PDB entry 8QTC | X-ray diffraction, 3.50 A resolution | chains A and C of the 3 polymer chains in the assembly

Chain A:
Molecule: 14-3-3-like protein GF14 omega
Organism: Arabidopsis thaliana
UniProtKB: Q01525 (14332_ARATH); residues 1-240 here = UniProt positions 1-240
Chain sequence (240 residues; each row starts with the number of its first residue):
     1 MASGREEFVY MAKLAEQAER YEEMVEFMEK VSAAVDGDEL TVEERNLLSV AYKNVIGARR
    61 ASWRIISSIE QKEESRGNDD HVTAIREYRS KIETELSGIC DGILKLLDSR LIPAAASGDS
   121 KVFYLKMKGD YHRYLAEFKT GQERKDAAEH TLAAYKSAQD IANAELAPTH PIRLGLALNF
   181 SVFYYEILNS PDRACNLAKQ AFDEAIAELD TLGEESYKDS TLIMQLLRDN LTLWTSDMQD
Not modelled in the structure: 1-2
Swiss-Prot annotation at these positions:
  - modified residue: S67 (Phosphoserine), S109 (Phosphoserine), S190 (Phosphoserine), T211 (Phosphothreonine)
Reported in the primary citation:
  - self-association interface (contacts with another copy of this molecule): S62
  - post-translational modification sites: S62 (citing earlier work)

Chain C:
Molecule: Protein BRASSINAZOLE-RESISTANT 1
Organism: Arabidopsis thaliana
Chain sequence (5 residues; each row starts with the number of its first residue):
  1171 SNSAP
Modified positions: S1173 (phosphoserine; SEP)

Interface between chain A and chain C:
Pairs across the interface (18; chain A residue first):
  K53(A) - P1175(C)  hydrogen bond (side chain-backbone)
  R60(A) - S1173(C)
  R133(A) - S1173(C)
  Y134(A) - S1173(C)
  G175(A) - A1174(C)
  L178(A) - N1172(C)
  L178(A) - S1173(C)
  L178(A) - A1174(C)
  N179(A) - S1173(C)
  N179(A) - A1174(C)  hydrogen bond (side chain-backbone)
  V182(A) - N1172(C)
  Y185(A) - S1171(C)
  E186(A) - S1171(C)
  L222(A) - P1175(C)  hydrophobic
  L226(A) - S1173(C)
  N230(A) - S1171(C)
  N230(A) - N1172(C)  hydrogen bond (side chain-backbone)
  W234(A) - S1171(C)  hydrogen bond

Overview:
14 residues of chain A and 5 residues of chain C are in contact; the contacts include 4 hydrogen bonds. Polar
contacts include K53(A)-P1175(C), N179(A)-A1174(C) and N230(A)-N1172(C). The paper reports a modification site
at S62(A); a self-association interface involving S62(A).
Chain A is 14-3-3-like protein GF14 omega and chain C is Protein BRASSINAZOLE-RESISTANT 1, both from
Arabidopsis thaliana; the structure, Crystal structure of Arabidopsis thaliana 14-3-3 omega in complex with a
phosphopeptide from the transcription factor ..., was determined by X-ray diffraction together with 8QTF, 8QTT
and 8QT5 from the same study.
